Entry 6X2F (electron microscopy, 4.00 A resolution); this record covers chains J and Q of the 9 polymer chains in the assembly.

Chain J:
Name: DNA-directed RNA polymerase subunit beta'
Organism: Escherichia coli
Notes: EC 2.7.7.6
UniProtKB: A0A4S1NBU2 (A0A4S1NBU2_ECOLX); numbering as in UniProt (aligned over 1-1407)
Amino-acid sequence (1407 residues; each row starts with the number of its first residue):
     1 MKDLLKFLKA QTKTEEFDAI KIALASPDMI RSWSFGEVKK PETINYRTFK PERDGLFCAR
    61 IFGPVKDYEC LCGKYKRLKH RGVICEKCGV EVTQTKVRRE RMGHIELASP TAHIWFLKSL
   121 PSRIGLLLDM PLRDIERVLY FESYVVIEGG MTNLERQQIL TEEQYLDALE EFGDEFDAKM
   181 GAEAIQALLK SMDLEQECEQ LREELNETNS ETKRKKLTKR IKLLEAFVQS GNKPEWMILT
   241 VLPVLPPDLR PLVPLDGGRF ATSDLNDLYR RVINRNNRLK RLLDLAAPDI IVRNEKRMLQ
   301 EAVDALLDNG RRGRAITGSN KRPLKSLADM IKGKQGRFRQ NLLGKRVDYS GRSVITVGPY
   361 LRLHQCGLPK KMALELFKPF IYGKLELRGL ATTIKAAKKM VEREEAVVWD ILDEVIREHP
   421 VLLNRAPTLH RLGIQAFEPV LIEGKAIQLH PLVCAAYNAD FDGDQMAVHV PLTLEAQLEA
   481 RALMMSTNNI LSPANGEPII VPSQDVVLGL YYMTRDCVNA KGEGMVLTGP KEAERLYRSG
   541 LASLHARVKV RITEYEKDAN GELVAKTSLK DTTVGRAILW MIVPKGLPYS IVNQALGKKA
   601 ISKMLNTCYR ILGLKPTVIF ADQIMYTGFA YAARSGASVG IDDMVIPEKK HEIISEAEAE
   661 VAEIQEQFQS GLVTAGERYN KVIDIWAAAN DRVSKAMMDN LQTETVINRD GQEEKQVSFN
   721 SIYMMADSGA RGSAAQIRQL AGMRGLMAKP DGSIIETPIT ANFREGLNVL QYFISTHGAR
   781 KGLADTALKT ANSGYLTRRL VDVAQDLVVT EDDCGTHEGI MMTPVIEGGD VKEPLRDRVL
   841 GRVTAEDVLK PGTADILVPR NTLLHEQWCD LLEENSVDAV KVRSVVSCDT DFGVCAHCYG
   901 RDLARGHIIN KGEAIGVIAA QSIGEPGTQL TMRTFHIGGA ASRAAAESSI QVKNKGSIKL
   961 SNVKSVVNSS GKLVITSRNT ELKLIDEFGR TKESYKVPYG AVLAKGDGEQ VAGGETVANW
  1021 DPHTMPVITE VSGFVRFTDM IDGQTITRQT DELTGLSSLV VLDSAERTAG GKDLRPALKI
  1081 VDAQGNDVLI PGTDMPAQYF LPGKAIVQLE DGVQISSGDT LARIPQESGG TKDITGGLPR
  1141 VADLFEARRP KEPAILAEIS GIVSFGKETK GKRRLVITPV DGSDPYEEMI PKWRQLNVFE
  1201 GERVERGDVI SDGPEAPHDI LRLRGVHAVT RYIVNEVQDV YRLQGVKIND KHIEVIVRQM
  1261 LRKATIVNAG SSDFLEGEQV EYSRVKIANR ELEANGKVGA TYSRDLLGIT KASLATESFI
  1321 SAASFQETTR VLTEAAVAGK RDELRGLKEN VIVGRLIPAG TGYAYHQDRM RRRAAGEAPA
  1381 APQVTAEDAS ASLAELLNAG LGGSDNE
Not modelled in the structure: 1-15, 934-947, 1127-1134, 1374-1407
Differences from the reference sequence: conflict Val-1384 (Met in A0A4S1NBU2)
Bound ions: Zn2+ site 1: Cys-70, Cys-72, Cys-85, Cys-88; Mg2+: Asp-460, Asp-462, Asp-464 (shared with 1 residue of chain R); Zn2+ site 2: Cys-814, Cys-888, Cys-898

Chain Q:
Molecule: 64-nt DNA strand
Sequence (64 nucleotides; numbered 1 to 64; the number before each row is that of its first residue):
     1 CCCAACGGCA CCGCTGCAAG GAATAGGATA CTTGCGGGCT AGGCTCTTAT GGCGGCGAAT
    61 ACCC
Not modelled in the structure: 1-9, 42-47

Interface between chain J and chain Q:
Pairs across the interface (12; chain J residue first):
  Tyr-46(J) / DA41(Q)  phosphate contact
  Arg-133(J) / DA59(Q)  phosphate contact
  Arg-133(J) / DT60(Q)  salt bridge to the phosphate
  Lys-215(J) / DA58(Q)  salt bridge to the phosphate
  Lys-219(J) / DA58(Q)  salt bridge to the phosphate
  Arg-259(J) / DA41(Q)  base contact
  Arg-270(J) / DA41(Q)  phosphate contact
  Lys-321(J) / DT48(Q)  hydrogen bond to the sugar
  Lys-321(J) / DA49(Q)  salt bridge to the phosphate
  Arg-1148(J) / DG55(Q)  salt bridge to the phosphate
  Arg-1148(J) / DC56(Q)  salt bridge to the phosphate
  Lys-1311(J) / DG57(Q)  salt bridge to the phosphate
Also at the interface, not in a pair above, chain J (12 interface residues in all): Pro-121, Arg-314, Lys-1170
Also at the interface, not in a pair above, chain Q (10 interface residues in all): DC64

In short:
Chain J and chain Q form an interface of 12 and 10 residues respectively; the contacts include 1 hydrogen bond
and 7 salt bridges. Polar contacts include Lys-321(J)/DT48(Q), Arg-133(J)/DT60(Q) and Lys-215(J)/DA58(Q).
Cys-70(J), Cys-72(J), Cys-85(J) and Cys-88(J) form the Zn2+ site 1.
Here chain J is DNA-directed RNA polymerase subunit beta' (Escherichia coli) and chain Q is a 64-nt DNA
strand. Entry 6X2F (Mfd-bound E.coli RNA polymerase elongation complex - L2 state) was determined by electron
microscopy, deposited together with 6X26, 6X2N, 6X43, 6X4W, 6X4Y and 6X50.
